PDB entry 4RHA | X-ray diffraction, 1.75 A resolution | chains A and B

[Chain A (and B)]
Molecule: Outer membrane protein A
From: Salmonella enterica subsp. enterica serovar Typhimurium str. 14028S
Notes: fragment: OmpA_C domain; chain B of this document is another copy of the same molecule, construct and numbering; everything in this record applies to it too
Reference sequence: D0ZTJ5 (D0ZTJ5_SALT1); residues 183-324 here correspond to UniProt positions 204-345 (UniProt number = residue number + 21)
Amino-acid sequence (146 residues; numbered 181 to 326; the number before each row is that of its first residue):
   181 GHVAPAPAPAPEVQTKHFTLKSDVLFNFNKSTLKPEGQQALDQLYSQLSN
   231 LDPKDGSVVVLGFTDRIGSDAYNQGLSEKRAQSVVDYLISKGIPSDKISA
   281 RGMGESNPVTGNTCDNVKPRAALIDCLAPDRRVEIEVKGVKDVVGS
Disordered / not traced: 181-191, 234-235, 325-326 (chain B: 181-192, 320-326)
Construct notes: expression tag (181-182, 325-326)
Modified positions: Mse283 (selenomethionine; parent Met)
Cystine bridges: C294-C306

[Chain A / chain B interface]
Pairs across the interface - 20 pairs, chain A then chain B:
  E192(A) with V193(B)
  V193(A) with V193(B), hydrogen bond (backbone-backbone); Q194(B); T195(B), hydrogen bond (backbone-backbone)
  Q194(A) with T195(B), hydrogen bond; H197(B), hydrogen bond
  T195(A) with T195(B), hydrogen bond (backbone-backbone); K196(B); H197(B), hydrogen bond (backbone-backbone)
  K196(A) with H197(B), hydrogen bond; T199(B)
  H197(A) with H197(B), hydrogen bond (backbone-backbone); F198(B)
  Q223(A) with P309(B)
  Q227(A) with V289(B); P309(B)
  V289(A) with Q223(B); S226(B)
  P309(A) with Q219(B); Q223(B)
Also at the interface, not in a pair above, chain A (12 interface residues in all): N230, E314
Also at the interface, not in a pair above, chain B (13 interface residues in all): Q227

[Overview]
Chain A and chain B form an interface of 12 and 13 residues respectively; the contacts include 8 hydrogen
bonds. Among the polar pairs are Q194(A)-T195(B), Q194(A)-H197(B) and K196(A)-H197(B).
Chain A and chain B are both Outer membrane protein A (Salmonella enterica subsp. enterica serovar Typhimurium
str. 14028S); the structure, Structure of the C-terminal domain of outer-membrane protein OmpA from Salmonella
enterica subsp. enterica serovar Typhimurium ..., was determined by X-ray diffraction (same publication as
5VES and 3OON).
